8YW1 - chains C and V of the 33 polymer chains in the assembly; structure by electron microscopy, 3.44 A resolution.

# Chain C
Protein: Very low-density lipoprotein receptor
Organism: Homo sapiens
UniProt: P98155 (VLDLR_HUMAN); numbering as in UniProt (aligned over 111-231)
Amino-acid sequence (121 residues; row label = number of the first residue in the row):
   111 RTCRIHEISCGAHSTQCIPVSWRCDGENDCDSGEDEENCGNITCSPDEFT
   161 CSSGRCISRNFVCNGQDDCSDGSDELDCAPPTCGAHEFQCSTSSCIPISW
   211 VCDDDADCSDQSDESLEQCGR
Disulfides: Cys-113/Cys-127, Cys-120/Cys-140, Cys-134/Cys-149, Cys-154/Cys-166, Cys-161/Cys-179, Cys-173/Cys-188, Cys-193/Cys-205, Cys-200/Cys-218, Cys-212/Cys-229
Swiss-Prot annotation at these positions:
  - region: Glu-117 to Asp-139 (Microbial infection: Interaction with Semliki virus spike glycoprotein E1)
  - glycosylation: Asn-151 (N-linked (GlcNAc...) asparagine)
  - mutagenesis: Glu-117 (E117A: Complete loss of interaction with Semliki virus spike glycoprotein E1), Pro-129 (P129A/H: Complete loss of interaction with Semliki virus spike glycoprotein E1), Trp-132 (W132A: Complete loss of interaction with Semliki virus spike glycoprotein E1), Asp-135 (D135A: Complete loss of interaction with Semliki virus spike glycoprotein E1), Glu-137 (E137A: Complete loss of interaction with Semliki virus spike glycoprotein E1), Asp-139 (D139A: Complete loss of interaction with Semliki virus spike glycoprotein E1)
What the authors report for this chain:
  - mutagenesis - S204A: unchanged binding to SFV

# Chain V
Protein: Spike glycoprotein E1
Organism: Semliki Forest virus 4
UniProt: A0A0E3T652 (A0A0E3T652_SFV); residues 1-438 here correspond to UniProt positions 816-1253 (UniProt number = residue number + 815)
Amino-acid sequence (438 residues; numbered 1 to 438; the number before each row is that of its first residue):
     1 YEHSTVMPNVVGFPYKAHIERPGYSPLTLQMQVVETSLEPTLNLEYITCE
    51 YKTVVPSPYVKCCGASECSTKEKPDYQCKVYTGVYPFMWGGAYCFCDSEN
   101 TQLSEAYVDRSDVCRHDHASAYKAHTASLKAKVRVMYGNVNQTVDVYVNG
   151 DHAVTIGGTQFIFGPLSSAWTPFDNKIVVYKDEVFNQDFPPYGSGQPGRF
   201 GDIQSRTVESNDLYANTALKLARPSPGMVHVPYTQTPSGFKYWLKEKGTA
   251 LNTKAPFGCQIKTNPVRAMNCAVGNIPVSMNLPDSAFTRIVEAPTIIDLT
   301 CTVATCTHSSDFGGVLTLTYKTDKNGDCSVHSHSNVATLQEATAKVKTAG
   351 KVTLHFSTASASPSFVVSLCSARATCSASCEPPKDHIVPYAASHSNVVFP
   401 DMSGTALSWVQKISGGLGAFAIGAILVLVVVTCIGLRR
Disulfides: Cys-49/Cys-114, Cys-62/Cys-94, Cys-63/Cys-96, Cys-259/Cys-271, Cys-301/Cys-376, Cys-306/Cys-380, Cys-328/Cys-370
Covalent attachments: N-acetylglucosamine (NAG) linked to Asn-141

# How chain C and chain V interact
Pairs across the interface - 8 pairs, chain C then chain V:
  Arg-114(C) / Lys-324(V)
  Cys-127(C) / Asn-325(V)
  Pro-129(C) / Asn-325(V)
  Trp-132(C) / Asn-325(V)
  Trp-132(C) / Gly-326(V)
  Trp-132(C) / Asp-327(V)
  Trp-132(C) / Val-346(V)
  Glu-137(C) / Lys-345(V)  salt bridge
Interface residues without a listed pair, chain C (7 interface residues in all): Asp-135, Asp-139
Interface residues without a listed pair, chain V (7 interface residues in all): Lys-347
The authors on this interface:
  - specific contacts: Trp-132(C)/Gly-326(V)
  - hot spots on chain C (mutagenesis) - D135A, E137A, D139A, D215A, D217A: abolished binding to SFV

# In short
Chain C and chain V each contribute 7 residues to their interface; the contacts include 1 salt bridge. Its one
salt-bridged contact is Glu-137(C)/Lys-345(V). The paper describes a contact between Trp-132(C) and
Gly-326(V). From the paper: D135A, E137A and D139A of chain C, among others, abolish binding to SFV; S204A of
chain C leaves binding to SFV unchanged; 6 substitutions were tested in all.
Chain C is Very low-density lipoprotein receptor (Homo sapiens) and chain V is Spike glycoprotein E1 (Semliki
Forest virus 4); the structure, Semliki Forest virus viron in complex with VLDLR, was determined by electron
microscopy, deposited together with 8YVY, 8YVZ and 8YW2.
